Entry 6I84 (electron microscopy, 4.40 A resolution (low resolution: residue-level contacts below are approximate; hydrogen-bond / salt-bridge calls are withheld)); this record covers chains T and S of the 23 polymer chains in the assembly.

Chain T:
Molecule: 169-nt DNA strand
Sequence (169 nucleotides; row label = number of the first residue in the row):
    56 ATCAGAATCC CGGTGCCGAG GCCGCTCAAT TGGTCGTAGA CAGCTCTAGC ACCGCTTAAA
   116 CGCACGTACG CGCTGTCCCC CGCGTTTTAA CCGCCAAGGG GATTACTCCC TAGTCTCCAG
   176 GCACGTGTCA GATATATACA TCGATATAGG AATAACAGGA TCCAGTGAG

Chain S:
Name: Histone H3.2
Source organism: Xenopus laevis
UniProtKB: P84233 (H32_XENLA); residues 0-135 here correspond to UniProt positions 1-136 (UniProt number = residue number + 1)
Amino-acid sequence (136 residues; each row starts with the number of its first residue; numbering starts at 0):
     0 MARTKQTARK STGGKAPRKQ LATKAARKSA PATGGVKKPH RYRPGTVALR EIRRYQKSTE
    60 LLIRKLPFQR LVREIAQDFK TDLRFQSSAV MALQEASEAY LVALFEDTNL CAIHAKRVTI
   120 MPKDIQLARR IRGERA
Not modelled in the structure: 0-38
Sequence notes: conflict Ala102 (Gly103 in P84233)
Swiss-Prot annotation at these positions:
  - modified residue: Arg2 (Asymmetric dimethylarginine), Thr3 (Phosphothreonine), Lys4 (Allysine), Gln5 (5-glutamyl dopamine), Thr6 (Phosphothreonine), Arg8 (Citrulline), Lys9 (N6,N6,N6-trimethyllysine), Ser10 (ADP-ribosylserine), Thr11 (Phosphothreonine), Lys14 (N6-(2-hydroxyisobutyryl)lysine), Arg17 (Asymmetric dimethylarginine), Lys18 (N6-(2-hydroxyisobutyryl)lysine), Lys23 (N6-(2-hydroxyisobutyryl)lysine), Arg26 (Citrulline), Lys27 (N6,N6,N6-trimethyllysine), Ser28 (ADP-ribosylserine), Lys36 (N6,N6,N6-trimethyllysine), Lys37 (N6-methyllysine), Tyr41 (Phosphotyrosine), Lys56 (N6,N6,N6-trimethyllysine) and 8 more in UniProt
  - lipidation: Cys110 (S-palmitoyl cysteine)

Chain T / chain S interface:
Contacting residue pairs (22; chain T residue first):
  DC135(T) with Thr118(S)
  DC136(T) with Arg40(S); Arg42(S); Pro43(S); Gly44(S)
  DG137(T) with Tyr41(S); Arg42(S); Gly44(S); Thr45(S); Val46(S)
  DC138(T) with His39(S); Tyr41(S)
  DA145(T) with Arg63(S); Leu65(S); Pro66(S); Arg69(S)
  DC146(T) with Arg63(S); Lys64(S); Leu65(S)
  DG153(T) with Arg83(S)
  DG154(T) with Arg83(S)
  DG155(T) with Arg83(S)
Other interface residues (no listed pair), chain T (11 interface residues in all): DC134, DA152
Other interface residues (no listed pair), chain S (16 interface residues in all): Ile119

In short:
Chain T and chain S form an interface of 11 and 16 residues respectively.
Chain T is a 169-nt DNA strand and chain S is Histone H3.2 (Xenopus laevis); the structure, Structure of
transcribing RNA polymerase II-nucleosome complex, was determined by electron microscopy.
